PDB entry 8EEY | electron microscopy, 2.53 A resolution | chains B and D of the 5 polymer chains in the assembly

# Chain B
Protein: Csx29
Organism: Desulfonema ishimotonii
UniProt: A0A401FT52 (A0A401FT52_9DELT); numbering as in UniProt (aligned over 1-751)
Amino-acid sequence (751 residues; numbered 1 to 751; the number before each row is that of its first residue):
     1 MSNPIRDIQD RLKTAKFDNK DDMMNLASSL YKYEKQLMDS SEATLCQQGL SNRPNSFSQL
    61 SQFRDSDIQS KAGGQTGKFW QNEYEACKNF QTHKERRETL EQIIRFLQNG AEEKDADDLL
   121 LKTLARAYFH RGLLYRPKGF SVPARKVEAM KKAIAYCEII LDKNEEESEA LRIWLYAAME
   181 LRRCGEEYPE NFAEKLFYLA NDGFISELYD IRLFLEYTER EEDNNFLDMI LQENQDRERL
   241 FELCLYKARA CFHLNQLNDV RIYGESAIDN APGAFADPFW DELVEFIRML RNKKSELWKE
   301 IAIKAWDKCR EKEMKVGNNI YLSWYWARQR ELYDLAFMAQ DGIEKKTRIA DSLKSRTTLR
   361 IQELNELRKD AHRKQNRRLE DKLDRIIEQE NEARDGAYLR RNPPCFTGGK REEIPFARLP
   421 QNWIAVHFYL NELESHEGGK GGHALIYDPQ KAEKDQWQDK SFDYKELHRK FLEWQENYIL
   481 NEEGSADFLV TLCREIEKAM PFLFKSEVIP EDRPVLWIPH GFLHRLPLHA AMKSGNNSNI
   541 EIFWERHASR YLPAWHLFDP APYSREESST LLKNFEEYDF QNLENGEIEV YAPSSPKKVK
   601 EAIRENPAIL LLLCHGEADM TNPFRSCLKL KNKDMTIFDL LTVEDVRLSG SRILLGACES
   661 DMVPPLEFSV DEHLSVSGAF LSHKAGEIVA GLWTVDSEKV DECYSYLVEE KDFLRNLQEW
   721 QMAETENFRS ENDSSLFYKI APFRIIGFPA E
Disordered / not traced: 1, 109-116, 534-539, 751
From the paper describing this entry:
  - catalytic residues: His615, Cys658
  - binding site for DR-mismatched target RNA (chain D): Tyr398
  - contacts within the chain: Arg394-Glu672 (salt bridge), Asp395-Arg625 (salt bridge), Tyr478-Glu659, Asp661-Arg744
  - mutagenesis - R394A/D395A: decreased catalytic activity
  - mutagenesis - R394A/D395A: unchanged binding to Cas7-11
  - mutagenesis - H615A/C658A: abolished catalytic activity
  - conformationally variable residues (helix shift): Glu313 to Tyr325, Arg356 to Arg411
  - allosteric site: Glu390, Asn391, Arg394, Asp395

# Chain D
Molecule: DR-mismatched target RNA
Sequence (28 nucleotides; each row starts with the number of its first residue; note: 1 number in that range is skipped by the numbering (no residue carries it; nothing is unmodelled there); numbers below 1 keep their minus sign (U-23 is residue -23)):
   -23 UACCCAUGUC GAAGACAACA AAG
     1 UAUUU

# Chain B / chain D interface
Residue-residue contacts (24):
  His93(B) - U3(D)  salt bridge to the phosphate
  His93(B) - U4(D)  salt bridge to the phosphate
  His93(B) - U5(D)  phosphate contact
  Arg97(B) - A2(D)  hydrogen bond to the phosphate
  Arg97(B) - U3(D)  salt bridge to the phosphate
  Arg105(B) - G-1(D)  sugar contact
  Arg105(B) - U1(D)  salt bridge to the phosphate
  Arg131(B) - U3(D)  salt bridge to the phosphate
  Leu134(B) - U4(D)  phosphate contact
  Tyr135(B) - U3(D)  hydrogen bond to the phosphate
  Tyr135(B) - U4(D)  phosphate contact
  Arg136(B) - U4(D)  hydrogen bond to the phosphate
  Lys138(B) - U3(D)  hydrogen bond to the phosphate
  Lys138(B) - U4(D)  salt bridge to the phosphate
  Arg145(B) - A2(D)  salt bridge to the phosphate
  Tyr321(B) - U5(D)  stacking on the base
  Trp324(B) - U4(D)  base contact
  Tyr325(B) - U5(D)  base contact
  Tyr398(B) - A2(D)  hydrogen bond to the sugar
  Tyr398(B) - U3(D)  base contact
  Tyr398(B) - U4(D)  base contact
  Leu399(B) - U4(D)  hydrogen bond to the base
  Arg400(B) - A2(D)  base contact
  Asn402(B) - U5(D)  sugar contact
Other interface residues (no listed pair), chain B (20 interface residues in all): Met38, Pro143, Ala397, Cys405
Other interface residues (no listed pair), chain D (7 interface residues in all): A-2

# Overview
20 residues of chain B face 7 of chain D across their interface, with 6 hydrogen bonds, 7 salt bridges and 1
aromatic stacking contact. Polar contacts include Leu399(B)-U4(D), Tyr398(B)-A2(D) and Arg97(B)-A2(D). The
paper reports catalytic residues His615(B) and Cys658(B); R394A/D395A of chain B reduce catalytic activity.
Chain B is Csx29 (Desulfonema ishimotonii) and chain D is DR-mismatched target RNA; the structure, Cas7-11 in
complex with DR-mismatched target RNA, Csx29 and Csx30, was determined by electron microscopy together with
8EEX from the same study.
